Entry 7RZV (electron microscopy, 2.11 A resolution); this record covers chains A and B of the 6 polymer chains in the assembly.

# Chain A (and B)
Protein: SARS-CoV-2 HR1 linked to a scaffold, Spike protein S2'
From: Nostoc punctiforme (strain ATCC 29133 / PCC 73102)
Notes: chain B of this document is another copy of the same molecule, construct and numbering; everything in this record applies to it too
UniProt: chimeric construct of B2J981, P0DTC2: residues 742-915 from B2J981 (B2J981_NOSP7) positions 5-178 (UniProt number = residue number - 737); residues 917-988 from P0DTC2 (SPIKE_SARS2) positions 917-988 (same numbers)
Amino-acid sequence (257 residues; numbered 732 to 988; the number before each row is that of its first residue):
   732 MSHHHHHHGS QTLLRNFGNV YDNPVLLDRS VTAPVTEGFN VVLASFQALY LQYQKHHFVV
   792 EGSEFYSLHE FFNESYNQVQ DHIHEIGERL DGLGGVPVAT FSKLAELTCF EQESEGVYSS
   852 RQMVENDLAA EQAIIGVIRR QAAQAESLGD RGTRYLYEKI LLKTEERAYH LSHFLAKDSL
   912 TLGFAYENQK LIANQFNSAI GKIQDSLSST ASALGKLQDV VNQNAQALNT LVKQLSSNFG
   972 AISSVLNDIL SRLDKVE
Unresolved in the structure: 732-917
Construct notes: initiating methionine (732); expression tag (733-741); linker (916)
What the authors report for this chain:
  - conformationally variable residues: Q957

# Interface between chain A and chain B
Contacting residue pairs - 34 pairs, chain A then chain B:
  Q920(A) - N919(B)  hydrogen bond
  Q920(A) - Q920(B)
  I923(A) - I923(B)  hydrophobic
  F927(A) - Q926(B)
  F927(A) - F927(B)  hydrophobic
  F927(A) - A930(B)  hydrophobic
  I931(A) - A930(B)  hydrophobic
  I934(A) - I934(B)  hydrophobic
  L938(A) - S937(B)
  T941(A) - T941(B)
  L945(A) - A944(B)  hydrophobic
  L945(A) - L948(B)  hydrophobic
  L948(A) - L948(B)  hydrophobic
  V952(A) - V951(B)  hydrophobic
  V952(A) - V952(B)  hydrophobic
  A956(A) - N955(B)
  L959(A) - N955(B)
  L959(A) - L959(B)  hydrophobic
  L959(A) - L962(B)  hydrophobic
  V963(A) - L962(B)  hydrophobic
  L966(A) - L966(B)  hydrophobic
  F970(A) - L966(B)  hydrophobic
  F970(A) - N969(B)
  F970(A) - F970(B)  hydrophobic
  F970(A) - I973(B)  hydrophobic
  L977(A) - V976(B)  hydrophobic
  L977(A) - L977(B)  hydrophobic
  I980(A) - I980(B)  hydrophobic
  L981(A) - I980(B)  hydrophobic
  L981(A) - R983(B)
  L984(A) - R983(B)
  L984(A) - L984(B)  hydrophobic
  V987(A) - V987(B)  hydrophobic
  E988(A) - R983(B)  salt bridge
Also at the interface, not in a pair above, chain A (24 interface residues in all): Q949, L962, I973
Also at the interface, not in a pair above, chain B (28 interface residues in all): L945, A958

# Summary
24 residues of chain A face 28 of chain B across their interface; the contacts include 1 hydrogen bond and 1
salt bridge. Among the polar pairs are E988(A)-R983(B) and Q920(A)-N919(B). From the paper: conformational
variability at Q957(A).
Both chains are SARS-CoV-2 HR1 linked to a scaffold, Spike protein S2' (Nostoc punctiforme (strain ATCC 29133
/ PCC 73102)). Entry 7RZV (Cryo-EM structure of the SARS-CoV-2 HR1HR2 fusion core complex with V1176F
mutation) was determined by electron microscopy together with 7RZQ, 7RZR, 7RZS, 7RZT and 7RZU from the same
study.
